Entry 8JWU (X-ray diffraction, 3.58 A resolution); this record covers chain A.

[Chain A]
Protein: PHD finger protein 7, Ubiquitin-conjugating enzyme E2 D2
Source organism: Mus musculus
Notes: EC 2.3.2.23, 2.3.2.24
UniProt: chimeric construct of Q9DAG9, P62837: residues 15-294 from Q9DAG9 (PHF7_MOUSE) positions 28-307 (UniProt number = residue number + 13); residues 1001-1147 from P62837 positions 1-147 (UniProt number = residue number - 1000)
Chain sequence (458 residues; each row starts with the number of its first residue; note: 689 numbers in that range are skipped by the numbering (no residue carries them; nothing is unmodelled there)):
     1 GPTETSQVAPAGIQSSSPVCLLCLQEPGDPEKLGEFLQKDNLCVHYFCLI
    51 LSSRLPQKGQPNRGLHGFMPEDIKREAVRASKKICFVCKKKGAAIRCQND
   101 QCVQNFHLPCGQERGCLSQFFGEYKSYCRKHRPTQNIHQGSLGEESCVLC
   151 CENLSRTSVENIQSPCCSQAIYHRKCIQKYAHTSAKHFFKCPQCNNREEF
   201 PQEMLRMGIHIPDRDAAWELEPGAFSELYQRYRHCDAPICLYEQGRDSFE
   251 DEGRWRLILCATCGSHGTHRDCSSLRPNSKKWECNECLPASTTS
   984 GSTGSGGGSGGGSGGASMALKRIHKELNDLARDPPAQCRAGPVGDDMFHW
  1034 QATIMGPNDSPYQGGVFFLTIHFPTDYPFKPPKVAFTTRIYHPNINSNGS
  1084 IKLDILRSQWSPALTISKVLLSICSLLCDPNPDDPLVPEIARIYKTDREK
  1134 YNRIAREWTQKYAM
Disordered / not traced: 1-17, 63-64, 138-144, 243-245, 267-268, 279-280, 289-294, 984-998
Differences from the reference sequence: expression tag (1-14); linker (984-1000); engineered mutation Arg-1022 (Ser22 in P62837), Lys-1085 (Cys85 in P62837)
Curated features (UniProtKB/Swiss-Prot):
  - zinc finger: Ser-17 to Leu-55 (C2HC pre-PHD-type), Lys-83 to Arg-132 (PHD-type), Cys-147 to Asn-195 (RING-type)
  - region: Arg-54 to Arg-79 (Required for interaction and ubiquitination of the nucleosome core particle)
  - binding site (Zn(2+)): Cys-20, Cys-23, His-45, Cys-48, Cys-85, Cys-88, Cys-97, Cys-102, His-107, Cys-110, Cys-128, His-131, Cys-147, Cys-150, Cys-166, Cys-167, His-173, Cys-176, Cys-191, Cys-194 and 8 more in UniProt
  - site: Asn-136, Ile-137 (Cleavage)
Metal / ion sites: Zn2+ site 1: Cys-20, Cys-23, His-45, Cys-48; Zn2+ site 2: Cys-85, Cys-88, His-107, Cys-110; Zn2+ site 3: Cys-97, Cys-102, Cys-128, His-131; Zn2+ site 4: Cys-147, Cys-150, His-173, Cys-176; Zn2+ site 5: Cys-166, Cys-167, Cys-191, Cys-194; Zn2+ site 6: His-187, Asp-213 (shared with 2 residues of chain B); Zn2+ site 7: Cys-235, Cys-240, His-269, Cys-272; Zn2+ site 8: Cys-260, Cys-263, Cys-284, Cys-287

[Overview]
Cys-20, Cys-23, His-45 and Cys-48 coordinate Zn2+ site 1. Cys-85, Cys-88, His-107 and Cys-110 coordinate Zn2+
site 2. From UniProt: 28 Zn2+-binding residues.
Chain A is PHD finger protein 7, Ubiquitin-conjugating enzyme E2 D2 (Mus musculus); the structure, PHD Finger
Protein 7 (PHF7) fused to UBE2D2 via a (GSGG)3 linker, was determined by X-ray diffraction, deposited together
with 8JWS.
